7PY3 - chains D and T of the 9 polymer chains in the assembly; structure by electron microscopy, 3.80 A resolution.

# Chain D
Protein: DNA-directed RNA polymerase subunit beta'
From: Escherichia coli
Notes: EC 2.7.7.6
Reference sequence: P0A8T8 (RPOC_ECO57); numbering as in UniProt (aligned over 1-1407)
Amino-acid sequence (1407 residues; each row starts with the number of its first residue):
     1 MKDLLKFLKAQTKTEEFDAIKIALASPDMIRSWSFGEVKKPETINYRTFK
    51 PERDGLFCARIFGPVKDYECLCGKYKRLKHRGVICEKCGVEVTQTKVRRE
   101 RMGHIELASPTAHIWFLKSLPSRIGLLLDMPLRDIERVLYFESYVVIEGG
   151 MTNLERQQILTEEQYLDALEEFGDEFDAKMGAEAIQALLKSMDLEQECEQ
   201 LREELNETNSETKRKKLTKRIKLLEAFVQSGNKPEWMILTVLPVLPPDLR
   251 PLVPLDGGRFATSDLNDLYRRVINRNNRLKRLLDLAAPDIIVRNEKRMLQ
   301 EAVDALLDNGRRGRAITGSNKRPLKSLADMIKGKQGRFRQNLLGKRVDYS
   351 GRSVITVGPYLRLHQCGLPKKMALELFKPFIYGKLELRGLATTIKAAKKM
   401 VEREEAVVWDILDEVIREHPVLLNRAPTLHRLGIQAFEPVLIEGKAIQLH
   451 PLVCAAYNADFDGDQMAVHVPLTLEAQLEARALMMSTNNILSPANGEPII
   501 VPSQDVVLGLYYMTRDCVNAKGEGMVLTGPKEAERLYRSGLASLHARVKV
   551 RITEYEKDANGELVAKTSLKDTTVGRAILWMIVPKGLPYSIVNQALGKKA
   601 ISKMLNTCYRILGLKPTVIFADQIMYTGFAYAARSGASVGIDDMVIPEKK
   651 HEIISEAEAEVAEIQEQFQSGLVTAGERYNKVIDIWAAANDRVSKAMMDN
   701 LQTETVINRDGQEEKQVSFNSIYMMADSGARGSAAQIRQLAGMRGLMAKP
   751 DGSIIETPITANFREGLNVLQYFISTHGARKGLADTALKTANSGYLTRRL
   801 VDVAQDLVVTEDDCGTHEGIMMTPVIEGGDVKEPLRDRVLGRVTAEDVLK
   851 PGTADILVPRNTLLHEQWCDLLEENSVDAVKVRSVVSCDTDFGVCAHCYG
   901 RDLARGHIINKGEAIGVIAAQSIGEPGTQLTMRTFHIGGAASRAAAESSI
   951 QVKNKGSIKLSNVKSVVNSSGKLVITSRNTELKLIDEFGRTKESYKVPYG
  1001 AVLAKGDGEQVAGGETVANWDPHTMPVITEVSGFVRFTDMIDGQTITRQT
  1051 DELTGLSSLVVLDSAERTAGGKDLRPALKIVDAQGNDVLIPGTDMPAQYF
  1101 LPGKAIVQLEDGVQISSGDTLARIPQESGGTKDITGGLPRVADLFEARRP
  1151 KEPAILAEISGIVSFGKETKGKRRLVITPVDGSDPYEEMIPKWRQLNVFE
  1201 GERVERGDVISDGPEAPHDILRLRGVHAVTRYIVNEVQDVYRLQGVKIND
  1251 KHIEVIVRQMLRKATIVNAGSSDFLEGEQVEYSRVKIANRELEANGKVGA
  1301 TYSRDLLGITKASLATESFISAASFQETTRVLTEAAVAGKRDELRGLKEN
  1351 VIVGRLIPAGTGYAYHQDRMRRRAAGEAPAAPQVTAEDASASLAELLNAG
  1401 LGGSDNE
Not modelled in the structure: 1-15, 932-947, 1127-1136, 1376-1407
Ion coordination: Zn2+ site 1: Cys70, Cys72, Cys88; Mg2+: Asp460, Asp462, Asp464 (shared with 1 residue of chain R); Zn2+ site 2: Cys888, Cys895, Cys898
Curated features (UniProtKB/Swiss-Prot):
  - binding site (Zn(2+)): Cys70, Cys72, Cys85, Cys88, Cys814, Cys888, Cys895, Cys898
  - binding site (Mg(2+)): Asp460, Asp462, Asp464
  - modified residue: Lys972 (N6-acetyllysine)

# Chain T
Molecule: tDNA
Sequence (39 nucleotides; row label = number of the first residue in the row):
     1 CTCTGAATCTCTTCCGACGCGCCGCGGGACGTACTGACC
Not modelled in the structure: 1, 32-39

# Interface between chain D and chain T
Pairs across the interface (16):
  Asn209(D) - DG5(T)  phosphate contact
  Ser210(D) - DT4(T)  sugar contact
  Ser210(D) - DG5(T)  hydrogen bond to the phosphate
  Lys334(D) - DC18(T)  salt bridge to the phosphate
  Arg339(D) - DG16(T)  salt bridge to the phosphate
  Arg339(D) - DC18(T)  salt bridge to the phosphate
  Arg346(D) - DC20(T)  salt bridge to the phosphate
  Arg352(D) - DG19(T)  sugar contact
  Arg352(D) - DC20(T)  salt bridge to the phosphate
  Thr790(D) - DA17(T)  base contact
  Ala791(D) - DA17(T)  phosphate contact
  Tyr795(D) - DG16(T)  hydrogen bond to the phosphate
  Arg798(D) - DG16(T)  salt bridge to the phosphate
  Met1189(D) - DA7(T)  phosphate contact
  Gln1326(D) - DC15(T)  sugar contact
  Glu1327(D) - DC15(T)  hydrogen bond to the phosphate
Also at the interface, not in a pair above, chain D (20 interface residues in all): Leu120, Glu211, Thr212, Leu255, Arg311, Ala426, Asn792
Also at the interface, not in a pair above, chain T (12 interface residues in all): DT13, DC14, DG26

# In short
20 residues of chain D and 12 residues of chain T are in contact, with 3 hydrogen bonds and 6 salt bridges.
Polar contacts include Ser210(D)-DG5(T), Tyr795(D)-DG16(T) and Glu1327(D)-DC15(T). From UniProt: 8
Zn2+-binding residues and 3 Mg2+-binding residues on chain D.
Chain D is DNA-directed RNA polymerase subunit beta' (Escherichia coli) and chain T is tDNA; the structure,
CryoEM structure of E.coli RNA polymerase elongation complex bound to NusA (the consensus NusA-EC), was
determined by electron microscopy together with 7PY0, 7PY1, 7PY5, 7PY6, 7PY7, 7PY8 and 4 further entries from
the same study.
